5F1V - chains B and C of the 4 polymer chains in the assembly; structure by X-ray diffraction, 2.20 A resolution.

# Chain B (and C)
Molecule: 4-hydroxy-tetrahydrodipicolinate synthase
Organism: Campylobacter jejuni
Notes: EC 4.3.3.7; chain C of this document is another copy of the same molecule, construct and numbering; everything in this record applies to it too
UniProtKB: Q9PPB4 (DAPA_CAMJE); residue numbers follow UniProt; this construct covers 2-298
Chain sequence (297 residues; row label = number of the first residue in the row):
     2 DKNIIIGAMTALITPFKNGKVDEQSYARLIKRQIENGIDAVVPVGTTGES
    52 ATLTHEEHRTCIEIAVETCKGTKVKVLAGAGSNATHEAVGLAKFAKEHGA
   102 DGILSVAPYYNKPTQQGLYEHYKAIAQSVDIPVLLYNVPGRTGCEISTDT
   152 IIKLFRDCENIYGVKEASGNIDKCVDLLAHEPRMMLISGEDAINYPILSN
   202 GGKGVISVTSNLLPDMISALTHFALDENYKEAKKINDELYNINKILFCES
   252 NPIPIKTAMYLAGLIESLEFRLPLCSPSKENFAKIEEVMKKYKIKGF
Modified positions: Lys-166 ((2S)-2-amino-6-[(1-hydroxy-1-oxo-propan-2-ylidene)amino]hexanoic acid; KPI)
Residues lining bound ligands: bis-Lysine (3VN; (2R,5R)-2,5-diamino-2,5-bis(4-aminobutyl)hexanedioic acid): Ser-51, Ala-52, Leu-54, Thr-55, His-56, His-59, Asn-84, Ala-85, Glu-88, Tyr-110
UniProt features mapped onto this chain:
  - active site: Tyr-137 (Proton donor/acceptor), Lys-166 (Schiff-base intermediate with substrate)
  - binding site (pyruvate): Thr-48, Ile-207
  - site (Part of a proton relay during catalysis): Thr-47, Tyr-111

# How chain B and chain C interact
Pairs across the interface (40; chain B residue first):
  Ile-172(B) / Ile-172(C)  hydrophobic
  Ile-172(B) / Ile-194(C)  hydrophobic
  Ile-172(B) / Pro-197(C)  hydrophobic
  Asp-173(B) / Ala-193(C)
  Asp-173(B) / Ile-194(C)
  Asp-173(B) / Tyr-241(C)  hydrogen bond
  Asp-173(B) / Lys-245(C)  salt bridge
  Val-176(B) / Ala-193(C)
  Val-176(B) / Pro-197(C)  hydrophobic
  Val-176(B) / Asn-237(C)
  Val-176(B) / Asp-238(C)
  Val-176(B) / Tyr-241(C)  hydrophobic
  Asp-177(B) / Tyr-241(C)
  Ala-180(B) / Asp-238(C)
  His-181(B) / Tyr-241(C)
  His-181(B) / Asn-242(C)  hydrogen bond
  Ala-193(B) / Asp-173(C)
  Ala-193(B) / Val-176(C)
  Ile-194(B) / Ile-172(C)  hydrophobic
  Ile-194(B) / Asp-173(C)
  Tyr-196(B) / Ser-200(C)  hydrogen bond (side chain-backbone)
  Tyr-196(B) / Asn-201(C)
  Tyr-196(B) / Tyr-230(C)
  Pro-197(B) / Ile-172(C)  hydrophobic
  Pro-197(B) / Val-176(C)  hydrophobic
  Ser-200(B) / Tyr-196(C)  hydrogen bond (backbone-side chain)
  Ser-200(B) / Ser-200(C)  hydrogen bond
  Asn-201(B) / Tyr-196(C)
  Asn-201(B) / Lys-234(C)  hydrogen bond (backbone-side chain)
  Glu-228(B) / Lys-231(C)  salt bridge
  Tyr-230(B) / Tyr-230(C)  hydrophobic
  Lys-234(B) / Asn-201(C)  hydrogen bond (side chain-backbone)
  Asn-237(B) / Val-176(C)
  Asp-238(B) / Ala-180(C)
  Tyr-241(B) / Asp-173(C)  hydrogen bond
  Tyr-241(B) / Val-176(C)  hydrophobic
  Tyr-241(B) / Asp-177(C)
  Tyr-241(B) / His-181(C)
  Asn-242(B) / His-181(C)  hydrogen bond
  Lys-245(B) / Asp-173(C)  salt bridge
Also at the interface, not in a pair above, chain B (24 interface residues in all): Gly-170, Leu-179, Glu-191, Gly-202
Also at the interface, not in a pair above, chain C (22 interface residues in all): Gly-170, Leu-179

# Overview
Chain B and chain C form an interface of 24 and 22 residues respectively; the contacts include 9 hydrogen
bonds and 3 salt bridges. Polar pairs include Asp-173(B)/Lys-245(C), Glu-228(B)/Lys-231(C) and
Asp-173(B)/Tyr-241(C). Ligands of chain B: bis-Lysine.
Chain B and chain C are both 4-hydroxy-tetrahydrodipicolinate synthase (Campylobacter jejuni); the structure,
biomimetic design results in a potent allosteric inhibitor of dihydrodipicolinate synthase from Campylobacter
jejuni, was determined by X-ray diffraction together with 5F1U from the same study.
